Entry 7AQU (X-ray diffraction, 1.63 A resolution); this record covers chains A and B.

# Chain A (and B)
Molecule: Tryptophan 6-halogenase
Source organism: Streptomyces albogriseolus
Notes: chain B of this document is another copy of the same molecule, construct and numbering; everything in this record applies to it too
UniProt: A1E280 (A1E280_STRAO); residues 1-531 here = UniProt positions 1-531
Chain sequence (551 residues; row label = number of the first residue in the row; numbers below 1 keep their minus sign (Met-19 is residue -19)):
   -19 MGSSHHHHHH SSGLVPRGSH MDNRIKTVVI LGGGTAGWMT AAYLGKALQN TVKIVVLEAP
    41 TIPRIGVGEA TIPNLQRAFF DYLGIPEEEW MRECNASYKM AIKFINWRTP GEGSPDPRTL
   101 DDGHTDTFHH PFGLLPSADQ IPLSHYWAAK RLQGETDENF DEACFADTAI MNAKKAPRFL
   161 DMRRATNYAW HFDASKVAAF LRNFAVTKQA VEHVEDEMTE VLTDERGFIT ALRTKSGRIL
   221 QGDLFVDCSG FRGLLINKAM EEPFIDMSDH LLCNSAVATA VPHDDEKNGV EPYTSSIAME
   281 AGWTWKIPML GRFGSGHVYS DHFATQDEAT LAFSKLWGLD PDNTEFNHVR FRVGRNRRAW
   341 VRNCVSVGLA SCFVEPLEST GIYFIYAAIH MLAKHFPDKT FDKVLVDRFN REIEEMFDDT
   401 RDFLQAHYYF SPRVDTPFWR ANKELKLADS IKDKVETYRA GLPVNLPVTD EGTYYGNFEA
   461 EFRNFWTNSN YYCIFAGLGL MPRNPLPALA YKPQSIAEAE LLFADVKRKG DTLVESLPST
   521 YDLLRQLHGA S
Not modelled in the structure: -19 to 1, 41-44, 531 (chain B: -19 to 1, 448-451, 456, 530-531)
Sequence notes: initiating methionine (-19); expression tag (-18 to 0); engineered mutation Ile52 (Val in A1E280), Ile82 (Val in A1E280), Thr360 (Ser in A1E280), Ser469 (Gly in A1E280), Asn470 (Ser in A1E280)
Small-molecule neighbours:
  - alanine (ALA): Tyr409, Phe410, Ser411, Lys423
  - bicine (BCN): Asn30, Val32, Lys33, Ile34, Gln189, Ala190, Val191
  - glycine (GLY), molecule 1: Ile52, Pro53, Phe112, Tyr454, Tyr455, Glu461, Phe465, Trp466, Asn470
  - glycine (GLY), molecule 2: Phe159, Leu160, Asp161
  - serine (SER): Asn3, Asp378, Thr380
Swiss-Prot annotation at these positions:
  - active site: Lys79
  - binding site (FAD): Gly13, Thr15, Ala16, Ala39, Ile42, Ile45, Val47, Ala50, Met198, Leu349, Ile362
  - binding site (L-tryptophan): Pro111, Tyr454, Tyr455, Glu461, Phe465
  - binding site (chloride): Gly361
  - site: Glu358 (Important for activity)
  - mutagenesis: Lys79 (K79T: Loss of halogenase activity)
Reported in the primary citation:
  - contacts within the chain: Asp2-Arg4 (salt bridge), Asn54-Tyr366 (hydrogen bond)
  - conformationally variable residues (order/disorder transition, side-chain flip): Thr41 to Arg44, Phe112, Tyr366, Val448 to Glu451

# Chain A / chain B interface
Contacting residue pairs (77; chain A residue first):
  Arg4(A) - Ala490(B)
  Arg4(A) - Tyr491(B)
  Ile5(A) - Tyr491(B)  hydrogen bond (backbone-side chain)
  Ala27(A) - Lys492(B)  hydrogen bond (backbone-side chain)
  Leu28(A) - Tyr491(B)
  Gln29(A) - Asp119(B)
  Gln29(A) - Tyr491(B)
  Gln29(A) - Lys492(B)
  Gln29(A) - Pro493(B)
  Gln29(A) - Gln494(B)  hydrogen bond (side chain-backbone)
  Gln29(A) - Ser495(B)  hydrogen bond
  Thr31(A) - Tyr491(B)  hydrogen bond (side chain-backbone)
  Thr31(A) - Pro493(B)
  Val32(A) - Tyr491(B)  hydrophobic
  Asp119(A) - Gln29(B)
  Gln120(A) - His370(B)  hydrogen bond
  His370(A) - Gln120(B)  hydrogen bond
  Ala373(A) - Ala488(B)
  Lys374(A) - Pro443(B)
  Lys374(A) - Leu446(B)
  Lys374(A) - Leu486(B)
  His375(A) - Leu442(B)
  Phe376(A) - Pro487(B)
  Phe376(A) - Ala488(B)
  Phe376(A) - Tyr491(B)  hydrophobic
  Pro377(A) - Tyr491(B)  hydrogen bond (backbone-side chain)
  Asp378(A) - Tyr491(B)
  Asp382(A) - Ala440(B)
  Asp382(A) - Arg483(B)  salt bridge
  Val384(A) - Glu436(B)
  Val384(A) - Ala440(B)  hydrophobic
  Val384(A) - Arg483(B)
  Leu385(A) - Ala440(B)  hydrophobic
  Leu385(A) - Leu442(B)  hydrophobic
  Leu385(A) - Pro487(B)  hydrophobic
  Arg388(A) - Asp433(B)  salt bridge
  Arg388(A) - Glu436(B)  salt bridge
  Arg388(A) - Thr437(B)  hydrogen bond
  Arg388(A) - Leu442(B)
  Arg391(A) - Asp433(B)  salt bridge
  Asp433(A) - Arg388(B)  salt bridge
  Asp433(A) - Arg391(B)  salt bridge
  Glu436(A) - Val384(B)
  Glu436(A) - Arg388(B)  salt bridge
  Thr437(A) - Arg388(B)  hydrogen bond
  Ala440(A) - Asp382(B)
  Ala440(A) - Val384(B)  hydrophobic
  Ala440(A) - Leu385(B)  hydrophobic
  Leu442(A) - His375(B)
  Leu442(A) - Leu385(B)  hydrophobic
  Leu442(A) - Arg388(B)
  Pro443(A) - Lys374(B)
  Leu446(A) - Lys374(B)
  Val448(A) - Asn457(B)
  Val448(A) - Ala460(B)  hydrophobic
  Arg483(A) - Asp382(B)  salt bridge
  Leu486(A) - Lys374(B)
  Pro487(A) - Phe376(B)
  Pro487(A) - Leu385(B)  hydrophobic
  Ala488(A) - Ala373(B)
  Ala488(A) - Phe376(B)
  Ala490(A) - Arg4(B)  hydrogen bond (backbone-side chain)
  Tyr491(A) - Arg4(B)
  Tyr491(A) - Ile5(B)  hydrogen bond (side chain-backbone)
  Tyr491(A) - Leu28(B)
  Tyr491(A) - Gln29(B)
  Tyr491(A) - Thr31(B)  hydrogen bond (backbone-side chain)
  Tyr491(A) - Val32(B)  hydrophobic
  Tyr491(A) - Phe376(B)  hydrophobic
  Tyr491(A) - Pro377(B)  hydrogen bond (side chain-backbone)
  Tyr491(A) - Asp378(B)
  Lys492(A) - Ala27(B)  hydrogen bond (side chain-backbone)
  Lys492(A) - Gln29(B)
  Pro493(A) - Gln29(B)
  Pro493(A) - Thr31(B)
  Gln494(A) - Gln29(B)  hydrogen bond (backbone-side chain)
  Ser495(A) - Gln29(B)  hydrogen bond
Also at the interface, not in a pair above, chain A (44 interface residues in all): Tyr23, Tyr62, Pro447, Phe458, Glu459
Also at the interface, not in a pair above, chain B (43 interface residues in all): Phe458, Glu459, Asn464
Interface features reported in the paper:
  - specific contacts: Arg44(B)-Asp307(A)

# Overview
44 residues of chain A and 43 residues of chain B are in contact, with 17 hydrogen bonds and 8 salt bridges.
Among the polar pairs are Asp382(A)-Arg483(B), Arg388(A)-Asp433(B) and Arg388(A)-Glu436(B). The paper
describes a contact between Arg44(B) and Asp307(A). The paper reports conformational variability at Thr41(A),
Phe112(A) and Tyr366(A) among others; contacts within the chain involving Asp2(A), Arg4(A) and Tyr366(A) among
others.
Both chains are Tryptophan 6-halogenase (Streptomyces albogriseolus). Entry 7AQU (Flavin-dependent tryptophan
halogenase Thal: N-terminally His-tagged form of quintuple mutant (NHis-Thal-RebH5)) was determined by X-ray
diffraction, deposited together with 7AQV.
